Entry 1XO6 (X-ray diffraction, 2.20 A resolution); this record covers chains A and C of the 6 polymer chains in the assembly.

# Chain A (and C)
Protein: propionyl-CoA carboxylase complex B subunit
Source organism: Streptomyces coelicolor
Notes: EC 6.4.1.3; fragment: B subunit; chain C of this document is another copy of the same molecule, construct and numbering; everything in this record applies to it too
Reference sequence: Q9X4K7 (Q9X4K7_STRCO); numbering as in UniProt (aligned over 1-530)
Chain sequence (530 residues; row label = number of the first residue in the row):
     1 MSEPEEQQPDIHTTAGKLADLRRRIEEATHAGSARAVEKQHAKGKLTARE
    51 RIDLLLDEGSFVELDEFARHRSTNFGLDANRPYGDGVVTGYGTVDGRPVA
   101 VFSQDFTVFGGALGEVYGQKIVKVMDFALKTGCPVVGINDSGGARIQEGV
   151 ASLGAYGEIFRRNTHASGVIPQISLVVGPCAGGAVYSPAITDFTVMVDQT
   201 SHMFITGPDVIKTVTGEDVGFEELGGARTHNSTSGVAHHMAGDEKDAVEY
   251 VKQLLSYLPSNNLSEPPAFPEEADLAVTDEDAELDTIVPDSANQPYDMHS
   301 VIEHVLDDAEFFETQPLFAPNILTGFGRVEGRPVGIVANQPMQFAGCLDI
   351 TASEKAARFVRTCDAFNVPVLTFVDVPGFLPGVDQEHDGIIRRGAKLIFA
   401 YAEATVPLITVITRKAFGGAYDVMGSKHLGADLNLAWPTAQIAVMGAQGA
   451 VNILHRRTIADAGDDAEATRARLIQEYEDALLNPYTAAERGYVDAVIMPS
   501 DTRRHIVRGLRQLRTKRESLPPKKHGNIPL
Unresolved in the structure: 1-9

# How chain A and chain C interact
Residue-residue contacts (56):
  His12(A) - Asp290(C)
  His12(A) - Asp479(C)  salt bridge
  Thr13(A) - Asp290(C)
  Thr14(A) - Asp285(C)
  Thr14(A) - Val288(C)  hydrogen bond (side chain-backbone)
  Thr14(A) - Pro289(C)  hydrogen bond (side chain-backbone)
  Thr14(A) - Asp290(C)  hydrogen bond (backbone-side chain)
  Thr14(A) - Thr439(C)
  Lys17(A) - Pro438(C)
  Lys17(A) - Thr439(C)
  Leu18(A) - Asp285(C)
  Leu18(A) - Pro438(C)  hydrophobic
  Leu18(A) - Met498(C)  hydrophobic
  Leu18(A) - Pro499(C)
  Asp20(A) - Tyr485(C)
  Leu21(A) - Pro438(C)  hydrophobic
  Leu21(A) - Tyr485(C)
  Leu21(A) - Val496(C)
  Leu21(A) - Ile497(C)
  Leu21(A) - Met498(C)
  Arg22(A) - Met498(C)
  Arg24(A) - Tyr485(C)
  Val62(A) - Arg508(C)
  Leu64(A) - Asp494(C)
  Asp65(A) - Gly491(C)
  Asp65(A) - Asp494(C)  hydrogen bond (backbone-backbone)
  Phe67(A) - Ala488(C)
  Phe67(A) - Glu489(C)
  Phe67(A) - Val496(C)  hydrophobic
  Ala68(A) - Ala488(C)
  Ala68(A) - Glu489(C)
  Arg69(A) - Glu489(C)  salt bridge
  Arg71(A) - Arg490(C)
  Arg81(A) - Glu489(C)  salt bridge
  Tyr91(A) - Arg508(C)  hydrogen bond
  Tyr91(A) - Gly509(C)
  Tyr91(A) - Gln512(C)
  Gly92(A) - Gln512(C)
  Thr93(A) - Gln512(C)
  Pro98(A) - Gln512(C)
  Lys123(A) - Gly491(C)  hydrogen bond (side chain-backbone)
  Lys123(A) - Asp494(C)  salt bridge
  Phe127(A) - Gln512(C)
  Phe127(A) - Leu513(C)  hydrophobic
  Leu129(A) - Arg517(C)
  Lys130(A) - Asp432(C)  salt bridge
  Lys130(A) - Thr515(C)
  Lys130(A) - Lys516(C)
  Lys130(A) - Arg517(C)  hydrogen bond (backbone-backbone)
  Lys130(A) - Glu518(C)
  Thr131(A) - Gln512(C)
  Thr131(A) - Leu513(C)
  Thr131(A) - Thr515(C)  hydrogen bond (backbone-side chain)
  Thr131(A) - Arg517(C)  hydrogen bond (backbone-side chain)
  Gly132(A) - Arg517(C)
  Leu263(A) - Arg517(C)
Other interface residues (no listed pair), chain A (33 interface residues in all): Glu63, Glu66, Val99, Val116, Asn261
Other interface residues (no listed pair), chain C (31 interface residues in all): Lys427, Leu433, Val493, Ala495, His505

# Overview
Chain A and chain C form an interface of 33 and 31 residues respectively, with 9 hydrogen bonds and 5 salt
bridges. Among the polar pairs are His12(A)-Asp479(C), Arg69(A)-Glu489(C) and Arg81(A)-Glu489(C).
Chain A and chain C are both propionyl-CoA carboxylase complex B subunit (Streptomyces coelicolor); the
structure, Acyl-CoA Carboxylase Beta Subunit from S. coelicolor (PccB), apo form #3, was determined by X-ray
diffraction, deposited together with 1XNV, 1XNW and 1XNY.
